6TZO - chain A; structure by X-ray diffraction, 1.69 A resolution.

# Chain A
Protein: tRNA ligase
Source organism: Candida albicans (strain SC5314 / ATCC MYA-2876)
Notes: EC 6.5.1.3
Reference sequence: P43075 (TRNL_CANAL); residues 401-832 here = UniProt positions 401-832
Amino-acid sequence (432 residues; each row starts with the number of its first residue):
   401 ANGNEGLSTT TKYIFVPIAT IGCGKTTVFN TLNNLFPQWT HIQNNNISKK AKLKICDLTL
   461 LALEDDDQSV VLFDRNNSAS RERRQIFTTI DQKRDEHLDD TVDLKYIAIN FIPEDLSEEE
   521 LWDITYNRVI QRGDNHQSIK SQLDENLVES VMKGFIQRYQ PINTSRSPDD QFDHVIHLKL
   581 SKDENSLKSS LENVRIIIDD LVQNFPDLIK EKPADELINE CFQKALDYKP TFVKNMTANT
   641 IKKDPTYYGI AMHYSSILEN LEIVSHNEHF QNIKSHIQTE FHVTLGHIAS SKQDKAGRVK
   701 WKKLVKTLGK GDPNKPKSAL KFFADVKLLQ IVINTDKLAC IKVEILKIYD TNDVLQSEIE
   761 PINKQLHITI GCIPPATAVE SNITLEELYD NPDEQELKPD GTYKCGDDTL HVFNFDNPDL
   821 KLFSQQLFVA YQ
Unresolved in the structure: 401-406, 631-832
Construct notes: engineered mutation Asn-445 (Asp in P43075); conflict Leu-543 (Ser in P43075), Leu-587 (Ser in P43075)
Ligand contacts: 2'-deoxyguanosine-5'-diphosphate (DGI): Thr-420, Ile-421, Gly-422, Cys-423, Gly-424, Lys-425, Thr-426, Thr-427, Arg-528, Arg-532, Gly-533, Asp-534, Asp-583, Lys-588, Ser-589, Ser-590, Leu-626, Lys-629
From the paper describing this entry:
  - binding site for phosphate ion: Asn-444, Asn-476, His-536
  - catalytic residues: Lys-425, Arg-532, His-682 (proposed by the authors, not directly observed)
  - mutagenesis - T426A, H767A: abolished growth
  - mutagenesis - R532A, H682A, T684A, T769A: decreased growth
  - mutagenesis - K425A: abolished growth (citing earlier work)
  - mutagenesis - K425A, D445N: abolished catalytic activity (citing earlier work)
  - mutagenesis - T427A, N476A, D534A, N535A, H536A, Q537A: unchanged growth

# Overview
Chain A binds 2'-deoxyguanosine-5'-diphosphate. The paper reports catalytic residues Lys-425, Arg-532 and
His-682; R532A, H682A and T684A, among others, reduce growth; 14 substitutions were tested in all.
Chain A is tRNA ligase (Candida albicans (strain SC5314 / ATCC MYA-2876)); the structure, Crystal Structure of
Fungal RNA Kinase, was determined by X-ray diffraction (same publication as 6TZM, 6TZX, 6U00, 6U03 and 6U05).
